Entry 3OLY (X-ray diffraction, 2.05 A resolution); this record covers chain A.

Chain A:
Protein: Chemotaxis protein CheY
From: Escherichia coli
Reference sequence: P0AE67 (CHEY_ECOLI); residue numbers follow UniProt; this construct covers 1-129
Sequence (129 residues; numbered 1 to 129; the number before each row is that of its first residue):
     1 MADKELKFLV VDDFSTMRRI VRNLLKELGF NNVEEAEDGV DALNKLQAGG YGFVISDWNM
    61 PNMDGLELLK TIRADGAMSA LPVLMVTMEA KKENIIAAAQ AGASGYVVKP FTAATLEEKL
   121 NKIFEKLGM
Not modelled in the structure: 1
Construct notes: engineered mutation Met88 (Ala in P0AE67)
Curated features (UniProtKB/Swiss-Prot):
  - binding site (Mg(2+)): Asp12, Asp13, Asp57, Asn59
  - modified residue: Asp57 (4-aspartylphosphate), Lys92 (N6-acetyllysine), Lys109 (N6-acetyllysine)
  - mutagenesis: Asp12 (D12A: Abolishes magnesium binding), Asp13 (D13A: No effect on magnesium binding), Asp57 (D57A: Abolishes magnesium binding), Thr87 (T87I: Impairs chemotaxis; when associated with W-106), Lys92 (K92R: No effect on chemotaxis), Ile95 (I95A/V: Enhanced CW flagellar rotational signaling activity; I95D/K/M: Loss of CW flagellar rotational signaling activity), Tyr106 (Y106W: Impairs chemotaxis; when associated with I-87)
Ion coordination: Mn2+ site 1: Asp13, Asp57, Asn59 (together with beryllium trifluoride); Mn2+ site 2 near Ser15 (its only coordinating residue here); beryllium trifluoride ion near Asp57 (its only coordinating residue here)
From the paper describing this entry:
  - contacts within the chain: Asn59-Glu89 (hydrogen bond)
  - post-translational modification sites: Asp57 (citing earlier work)

In short:
The Mn2+ site 1 is built by Asp13, Asp57 and Asn59. From UniProt: 4 Mg2+-binding residues and 7 mutagenesis
sites. The paper reports a modification site at Asp57; contacts within the chain involving Asn59 and Glu89.
Chain A is Chemotaxis protein CheY (Escherichia coli); the structure, Structural and functional effects of
substitution at position T+1 in CheY: CheYA88M-BeF3-Mn complex, was determined by X-ray diffraction (same
publication as 3OLV, 3OLW and 3OLX).
